1ID3 - chains I and D of the 10 polymer chains in the assembly; structure by X-ray diffraction, 3.10 A resolution.

[Chain I]
Molecule: Palindromic 146bp DNA fragment
Organism: Homo sapiens
Sequence (146 nucleotides; each row starts with the number of its first residue):
     1 ATCAATATCCACCTGCAGATTCTACCAAAAGTGTATTTGGAAACTGCTCC
    51 ATCAAAAGGCATGTTCAGCGGAATTCCGCTGAACATGCCTTTTGATGGAG
   101 CAGTTTCCAAATACACTTTTGGTAGAATCTGCAGGTGGATATTGAT
Ion coordination: Mn2+ site 1 near DG70 (its only coordinating residue here); Mn2+ site 2 near DG121 (its only coordinating residue here); Mn2+ site 3 near DG134 (its only coordinating residue here)

[Chain D]
Molecule: Histone H2B.2
Organism: Saccharomyces cerevisiae
UniProtKB: P02294 (H2B2_YEAST); numbering as in UniProt (aligned over 1-130)
Sequence (130 residues; numbered 1 to 130; the number before each row is that of its first residue):
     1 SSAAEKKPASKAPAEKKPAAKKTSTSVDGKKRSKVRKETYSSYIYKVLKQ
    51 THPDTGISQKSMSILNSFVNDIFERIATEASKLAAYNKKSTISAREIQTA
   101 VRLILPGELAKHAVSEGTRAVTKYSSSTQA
Not modelled in the structure: 1-35, 129-130
Swiss-Prot annotation at these positions:
  - modified residue (N6-acetyllysine): Lys-7, Lys-17, Lys-22
  - cross-link (Glycyl lysine isopeptide (Lys-Gly)): Lys-7 (interchain with G-Cter in SUMO), Lys-17 (interchain with G-Cter in SUMO)
Ion coordination: Mn2+: His-112 (shared with 1 residue of chain G; 1 residue of chain H)
From the paper describing this entry:
  - Mn2+ coordination: Glu-108, His-112
  - post-translational modification sites: Lys-123 (citing earlier work)

[How chain I and chain D interact]
Contacting residue pairs - 12 pairs, chain I then chain D:
  DA19(I) with Gln-59(D), hydrogen bond to the phosphate
  DT20(I) with Tyr-45(D), hydrogen bond to the phosphate
  DC26(I) with Arg-36(D), base contact
  DA27(I) with Arg-36(D), hydrogen bond to the sugar
  DA28(I) with Arg-36(D), sugar contact
  DG39(I) with Ser-90(D), sugar contact; Thr-91(D), hydrogen bond to the phosphate
  DG40(I) with Lys-88(D), phosphate contact; Lys-89(D), phosphate contact; Ser-90(D), hydrogen bond to the phosphate; Thr-91(D), hydrogen bond to the phosphate
  DA41(I) with Lys-89(D), salt bridge to the phosphate
Other interface residues (no listed pair), chain D (9 interface residues in all): Lys-49, Ser-58

[Overview]
8 residues of chain I face 9 of chain D across their interface, with 6 hydrogen bonds and 1 salt bridge. Among
the polar pairs are DA27(I)/Arg-36(D), DA19(I)/Gln-59(D) and DT20(I)/Tyr-45(D). From the paper: Mn2+
coordination by Glu-108(D) and His-112(D); a modification site at Lys-123(D).
Chain I is Palindromic 146bp DNA fragment (Homo sapiens) and chain D is Histone H2B.2 (Saccharomyces
cerevisiae); the structure, Crystal structure of the yeast nucleosome core particle reveals fundamental
differences in inter-nucleosome interactions, was determined by X-ray diffraction.
